Entry 7P02 (electron microscopy, 2.87 A resolution); this record covers chains H and A of the 6 polymer chains in the assembly.

[Chain H]
Name: Antibody fragment scFv16
Source organism: Mus musculus
Notes: antibody fragment or engineered binder
Amino-acid sequence (298 residues; each row starts with the number of its first residue; numbers below 1 keep their minus sign (Met-29 is residue -29)):
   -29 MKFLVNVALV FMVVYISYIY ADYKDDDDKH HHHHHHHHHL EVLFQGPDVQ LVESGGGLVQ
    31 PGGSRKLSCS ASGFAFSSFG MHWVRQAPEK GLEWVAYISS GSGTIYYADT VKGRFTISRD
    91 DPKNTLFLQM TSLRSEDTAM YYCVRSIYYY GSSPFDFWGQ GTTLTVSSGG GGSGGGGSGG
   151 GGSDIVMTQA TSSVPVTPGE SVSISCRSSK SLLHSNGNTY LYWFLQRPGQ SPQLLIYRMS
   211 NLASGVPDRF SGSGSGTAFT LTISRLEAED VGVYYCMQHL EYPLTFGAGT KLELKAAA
Disordered / not traced: -29 to 17, 138-152, 265-268
Disulfide bonds: Cys39-Cys113, Cys176-Cys246

[Chain A]
Name: Guanine nucleotide-binding protein G(i) subunit alpha-1, Guanine nucleotide-binding protein G(s) subunit alpha isoforms short
Source organism: Homo sapiens
Reference sequence: chimeric construct of P63096, P63092: residues 1-19 from P63096 (GNAI1_HUMAN) positions 1-19 (same numbers); residues 197-377 from P63092 positions 204-384 (UniProt number = residue number + 7)
Amino-acid sequence (246 residues; row label = number of the first residue in the row; note: 131 numbers in that range are skipped by the numbering (no residue carries them; nothing is unmodelled there)):
     1 MGCTLSAEDK AAVERSKMIE KQLQKDKQVY RATHRLLLLG ADNSGKSTIV
   182 KQMRILHGGS GGSGGTSGIF ETKFQVDKVN FHMFDVGGQR DERRKWIQCF NDVTAIIFVV
   242 DSSDYNRLQE ALNLFKSIWN NRWLRTISVI LFLNKQDLLA EKVLAGKSKI EDYFPEFARY
   302 TTPEDATPEP GEDPRVTRAK YFIRDEFLRI STASGDGRHY CYPHFTCAVD TENARRIFND
   362 CRDIIQRMHL RQYELL
Disordered / not traced: 1-2, 182-199
Differences from the reference sequence: linker (20-50, 182-196); conflict Asp242 (Ala249 in P63092), Asp245 (Ser252 in P63092), Ala355 (Ile372 in P63092), Ile358 (Val375 in P63092)
Curated features (UniProtKB/Swiss-Prot):
  - lipidation: Gly2 (N-myristoyl glycine), Cys3 (S-palmitoyl cysteine)

[How chain H and chain A interact]
Contacting residue pairs - 25 pairs, chain H then chain A:
  Ser69(H) - Glu14(A)  hydrogen bond
  Ser70(H) - Glu14(A)
  Ser70(H) - Met18(A)  hydrogen bond
  Gly73(H) - Glu14(A)
  Thr74(H) - Glu14(A)  hydrogen bond
  Ile117(H) - Arg15(A)
  Tyr118(H) - Glu8(A)
  Tyr118(H) - Ala11(A)  hydrophobic
  Tyr118(H) - Ala12(A)
  Tyr118(H) - Arg15(A)
  Tyr119(H) - Arg15(A)
  Pro124(H) - Glu8(A)
  His184(H) - Thr4(A)
  His184(H) - Leu5(A)
  His184(H) - Ser6(A)  hydrogen bond (side chain-backbone)
  Asn186(H) - Ser6(A)  hydrogen bond
  Asn186(H) - Asp9(A)  hydrogen bond
  Tyr190(H) - Ser6(A)  hydrogen bond
  Tyr190(H) - Glu8(A)
  Tyr190(H) - Asp9(A)  hydrogen bond
  Tyr192(H) - Glu8(A)  hydrogen bond
  His249(H) - Ala7(A)
  His249(H) - Glu8(A)  salt bridge
  Leu250(H) - Ala7(A)  hydrogen bond (backbone-backbone)
  Tyr252(H) - Ala7(A)  hydrophobic
Also at the interface, not in a pair above, chain H (19 interface residues in all): Tyr67, Gly71, Arg208, Glu251

[Summary]
The interface between chain H and chain A involves 19 residues on one side and 11 on the other, with 10
hydrogen bonds and 1 salt bridge. Polar contacts include His249(H)-Glu8(A), Ser69(H)-Glu14(A) and
Ser70(H)-Met18(A).
Chain H is Antibody fragment scFv16 (Mus musculus) and chain A is Guanine nucleotide-binding protein G(i)
subunit alpha-1, Guanine nucleotide-binding protein G(s) subunit alpha isoforms short (Homo sapiens); the
structure, Human Neurokinin 1 receptor (NK1R) substance P Gs complex, was determined by electron microscopy,
deposited together with 7P00.
